5IVW - chains V and X of the 8 polymer chains in the assembly; structure by electron microscopy, 10.00 A resolution (very low resolution: no residue pairs are listed; an interface is given only as per-side residue counts).

Chain V:
Name: TFIIH basal transcription factor complex helicase XPB subunit
Organism: Homo sapiens
Notes: EC 3.6.4.12
Reference sequence: P19447 (ERCC3_HUMAN); numbering as in UniProt (aligned over 1-782)
Sequence (782 residues; numbered 1 to 782; the number before each row is that of its first residue):
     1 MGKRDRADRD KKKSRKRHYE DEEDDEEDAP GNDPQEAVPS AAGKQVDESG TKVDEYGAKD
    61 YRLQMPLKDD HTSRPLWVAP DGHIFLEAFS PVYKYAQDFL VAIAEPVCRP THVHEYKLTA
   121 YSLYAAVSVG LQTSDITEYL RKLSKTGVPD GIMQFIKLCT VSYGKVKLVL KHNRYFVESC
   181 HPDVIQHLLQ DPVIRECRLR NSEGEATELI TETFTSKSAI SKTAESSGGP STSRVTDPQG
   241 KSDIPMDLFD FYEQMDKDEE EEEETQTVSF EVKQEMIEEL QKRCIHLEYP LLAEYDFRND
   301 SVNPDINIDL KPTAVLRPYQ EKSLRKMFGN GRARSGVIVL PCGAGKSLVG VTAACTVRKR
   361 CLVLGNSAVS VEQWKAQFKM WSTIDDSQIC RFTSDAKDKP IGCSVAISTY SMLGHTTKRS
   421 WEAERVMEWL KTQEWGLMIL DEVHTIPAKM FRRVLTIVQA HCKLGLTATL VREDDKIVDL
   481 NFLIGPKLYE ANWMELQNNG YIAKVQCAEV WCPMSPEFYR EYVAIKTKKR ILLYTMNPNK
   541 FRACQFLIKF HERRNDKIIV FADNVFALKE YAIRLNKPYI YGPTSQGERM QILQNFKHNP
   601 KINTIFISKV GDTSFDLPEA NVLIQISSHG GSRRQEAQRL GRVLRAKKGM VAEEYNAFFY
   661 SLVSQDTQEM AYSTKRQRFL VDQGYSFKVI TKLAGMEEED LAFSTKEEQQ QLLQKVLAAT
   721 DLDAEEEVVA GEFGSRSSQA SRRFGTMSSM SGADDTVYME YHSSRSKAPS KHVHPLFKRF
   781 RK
Disordered / not traced: 1-243, 719-782
Curated features (UniProtKB/Swiss-Prot):
  - motif: Arg6 to His18 (Nuclear localization signal), Asp441 to His444 (DEVH box)
  - binding site (ATP): Leu340 to Ser347, Arg642, Arg645
  - modified residue (Phosphoserine): Ser686, Ser751
  - natural variant: Phe99 (F99S: In XP-B), Thr119 (T119P: In TTD2), Lys418 (K418Q: In a breast cancer sample)
  - mutagenesis: Lys346 (K346R: Dominant-negative effect on transcription and NER, induces chromatin collapse, probably has no ATPase activity. No transcriptional activity of the reconstituted TFIIH complex ...), Thr469 (T469A: Very low 3'-5' helicase activity, wild-type ATPase activity, opens damaged DNA, nearly wild-type NER activity in vivo, 50% decreased transcription in vitro), Gln638 (Q638A: Very low 3'-5' helicase activity, wild-type ATPase activity, wild-type damaged DNA removal, 80% decreased transcription (all in vitro)), Ser751 (S751A: Restores NER in XPB/ERCC3-defective cells, does not inhibit 5'-incision by ERCC1-XPF, wild-type transcription and helicase activities ...), Lys782 (Impairs protein folding)

Chain X:
Molecule: scp-X
Sequence (19 nucleotides; each row starts with the number of its first residue):
     1 ATTGCCGAAG ACGAAAAAA

Interface between chain V and chain X:
At this resolution (10 A) residue pairs are not listed: 10 residues of chain V and 6 of chain X lie at the interface.

In short:
The interface between chain V and chain X involves 10 residues on one side and 6 on the other. From UniProt:
10 ATP-binding residues and 5 mutagenesis sites on chain V.
Here chain V is TFIIH basal transcription factor complex helicase XPB subunit (Homo sapiens) and chain X is
scp-X. Entry 5IVW (Human core TFIIH bound to DNA within the PIC) was determined by electron microscopy.
